PDB entry 6W5E | X-ray diffraction, 1.30 A resolution | chain A

== Chain A ==
Molecule: BSU-2 beta-lactamase
Source organism: Bacillus subtilis (strain 168)
Notes: EC 3.5.2.6
UniProtKB: P54427 (YBXI_BACSU); residues 26-292 here correspond to UniProt positions 1-267 (UniProt number = residue number - 25)
Amino-acid sequence (267 residues; each row starts with the number of its first residue):
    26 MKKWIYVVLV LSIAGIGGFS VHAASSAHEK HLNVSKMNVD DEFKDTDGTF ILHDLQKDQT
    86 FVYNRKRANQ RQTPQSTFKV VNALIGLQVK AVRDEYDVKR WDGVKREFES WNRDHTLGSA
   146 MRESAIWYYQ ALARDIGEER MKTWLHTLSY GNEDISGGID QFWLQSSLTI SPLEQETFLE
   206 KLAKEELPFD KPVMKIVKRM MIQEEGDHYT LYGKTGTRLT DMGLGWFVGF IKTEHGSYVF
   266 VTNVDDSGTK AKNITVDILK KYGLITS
Not modelled in the structure: 26-54
Modified / non-standard residues: Lys104 (lysine nz-carboxylic acid; KCX)
Ligand contacts:
  - malonate ion (MLI), molecule 1: Asp72, Arg92, Gln97, Arg243, Gly248, Leu249, Val269, Asp270
  - malonate ion (MLI), molecule 2: Gln100, Ser101, Lys104, Ser149, Ile151, Lys239, Thr240, Gly241, Thr242, Leu244, Gly273
  - malonate ion (MLI), molecule 3: Gly182, Gln186, Gln190, Ser191, Ser192
UniProt features mapped onto this chain:
  - active site: Ser101 (Acyl-ester intermediate)
  - binding site (substrate): Lys239 to Gly241
  - modified residue: Lys104 (N6-carboxylysine)

== Overview ==
Chain A binds 3 copies of malonate ion. From UniProt: active-site residue Ser101 and 3 substrate-binding
residues.
Chain A is BSU-2 beta-lactamase (Bacillus subtilis (strain 168)); the structure, Class D beta-lactamase BSU-2,
was determined by X-ray diffraction, deposited together with 6W5F, 6W5G and 6W5O.
